9GXC - chain A; structure by X-ray diffraction, 2.20 A resolution.

Chain A:
Protein: ferredoxin--NADP(+) reductase
Source organism: Brucella ovis ATCC 25840
Notes: EC 1.18.1.2
Reference sequence: A0A0H3ASL8 (A0A0H3ASL8_BRUO2); residues 1-258 here = UniProt positions 1-258
Chain sequence (264 residues; row label = number of the first residue in the row; numbers below 1 keep their minus sign (Gly-4 is residue -4)):
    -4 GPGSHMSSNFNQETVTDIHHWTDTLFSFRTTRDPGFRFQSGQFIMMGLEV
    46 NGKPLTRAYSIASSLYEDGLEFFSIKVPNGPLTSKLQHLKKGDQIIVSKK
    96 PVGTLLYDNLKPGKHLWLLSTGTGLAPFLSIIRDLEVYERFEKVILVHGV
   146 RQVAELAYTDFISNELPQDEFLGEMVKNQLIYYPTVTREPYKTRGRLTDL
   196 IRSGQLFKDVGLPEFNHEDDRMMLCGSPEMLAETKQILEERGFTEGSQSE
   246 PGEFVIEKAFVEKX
Disordered / not traced: -4 to 1, 259
Modified / non-standard residues: FAD (flavin-adenine dinucleotide) at position 259
Sequence notes: expression tag (-4 to 0, 259)
Small-molecule neighbours: FAD (flavin-adenine dinucleotide): Phe38, Arg52, Ala53, Tyr54, Ser55, Phe68, Ser69, Ile70, Val72, Gly75, Pro76, Leu77, Thr78, Ser79, Thr118, Ala121, Glu252, Lys253, Ala254, Phe255, Val256, Glu257, Lys258

Summary:
Chain A binds flavin-adenine dinucleotide.
Chain A is ferredoxin--NADP(+) reductase (Brucella ovis ATCC 25840); the structure, Room temperature structure
of FAD-containing ferrodoxin-NADP reductase from Brucella ovis at LCLS, was determined by X-ray diffraction
together with 9GXB from the same study.
